1KEN - chains A and E of the 10 polymer chains in the assembly; structure by X-ray diffraction, 3.50 A resolution.

Chain A (and E):
Name: hemagglutinin HA1
Organism: Influenza A virus (A/X-31(H3N2))
Notes: chain E of this document is another copy of the same molecule, construct and numbering; everything in this record applies to it too
Amino-acid sequence (328 residues; numbered 1 to 328; the number before each row is that of its first residue):
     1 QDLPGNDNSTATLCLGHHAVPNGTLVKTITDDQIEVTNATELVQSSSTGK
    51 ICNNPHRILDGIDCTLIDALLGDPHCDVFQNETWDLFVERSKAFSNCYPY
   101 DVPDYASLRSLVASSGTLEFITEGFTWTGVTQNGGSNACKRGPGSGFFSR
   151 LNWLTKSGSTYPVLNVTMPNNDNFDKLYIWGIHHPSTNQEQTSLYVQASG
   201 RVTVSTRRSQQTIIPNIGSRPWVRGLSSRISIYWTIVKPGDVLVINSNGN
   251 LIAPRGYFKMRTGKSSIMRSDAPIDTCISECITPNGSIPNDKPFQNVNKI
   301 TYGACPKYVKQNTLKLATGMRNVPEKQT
Disordered / not traced: 1-8
Disulfides: Cys52-Cys277, Cys64-Cys76, Cys97-Cys139, Cys281-Cys305
Covalent attachments: glycan linked to Asn165

Interface between chain A and chain E:
Pairs across the interface (23; chain A residue first):
  Asn165(A) with Ser219(E), hydrogen bond
  Arg201(A) with Asn188(E); Ile217(E), hydrogen bond (side chain-backbone)
  Ser205(A) with Ser219(E); Arg220(E); Pro221(E)
  Thr206(A) with Pro221(E); Arg229(E), hydrogen bond (backbone-side chain)
  Arg207(A) with Pro221(E); Trp222(E); Val223(E); Arg229(E)
  Gln210(A) with Asp101(E); Arg220(E); Arg229(E)
  Thr212(A) with Asn216(E), hydrogen bond; Arg220(E)
  Ile214(A) with Ile214(E), hydrophobic
  Val242(A) with Pro221(E), hydrophobic
  Val244(A) with Ser219(E); Pro221(E), hydrophobic
  Asn246(A) with Gly218(E); Ser219(E), hydrogen bond (side chain-backbone)
Also at the interface, not in a pair above, chain A (13 interface residues in all): Thr203, Ser209
Also at the interface, not in a pair above, chain E (14 interface residues in all): His184, Ser231

Summary:
Chain A and chain E form an interface of 13 and 14 residues respectively, with 5 hydrogen bonds. Among the
polar pairs are Asn165(A)-Ser219(E), Arg201(A)-Ile217(E) and Thr206(A)-Arg229(E).
Chain A and chain E are both hemagglutinin HA1 (Influenza A virus (A/X-31(H3N2))); the structure, Influenza
virus hemagglutinin complexed with an antibody that prevents the hemagglutinin low ph fusogenic transition,
was determined by X-ray diffraction.
